PDB entry 1E40 | X-ray diffraction, 2.20 A resolution | chain A

[Chain A]
Protein: Alpha-amylase
From: Bacillus amyloliquefaciens
Notes: EC 3.2.1.1
UniProt: chimeric construct of P00692, P06278: residues 1-300 from P00692 (AMY_BACAM) positions 32-331 (UniProt number = residue number + 31); residues 301-483 from P06278 positions 330-512 (UniProt number = residue number + 29)
Chain sequence (483 residues; row label = number of the first residue in the row):
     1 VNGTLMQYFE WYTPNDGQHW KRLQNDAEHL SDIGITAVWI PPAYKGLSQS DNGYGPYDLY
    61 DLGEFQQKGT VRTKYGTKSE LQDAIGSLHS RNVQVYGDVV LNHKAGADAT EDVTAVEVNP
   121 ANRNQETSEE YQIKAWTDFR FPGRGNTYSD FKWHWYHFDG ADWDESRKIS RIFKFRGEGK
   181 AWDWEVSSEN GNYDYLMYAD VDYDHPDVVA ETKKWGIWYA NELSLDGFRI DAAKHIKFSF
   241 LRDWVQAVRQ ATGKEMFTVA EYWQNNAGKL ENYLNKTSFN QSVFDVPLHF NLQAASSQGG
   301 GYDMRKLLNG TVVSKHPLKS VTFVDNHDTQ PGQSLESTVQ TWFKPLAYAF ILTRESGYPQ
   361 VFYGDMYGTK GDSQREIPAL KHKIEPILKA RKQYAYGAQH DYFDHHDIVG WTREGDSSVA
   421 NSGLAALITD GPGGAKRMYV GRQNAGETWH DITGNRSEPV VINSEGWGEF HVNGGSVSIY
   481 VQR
Bound ions: Ca2+ site 1: Asn102, Asp194, Asp200, His235; Ca2+ site 2: Asp159, Ala181, Asp183, Asp202, Asp204; Na+: Asp159, Asp194, Asp200, Val201; Ca2+ site 3: Gly300, Tyr302, His406, Asp407, Asp430; Ca2+ site 4: Asn444, Glu447
UniProt features mapped onto this chain:
  - active site: Asp231 (Nucleophile), Glu261 (Proton donor)
  - binding site (Ca(2+)): Asn102, Asp159, Ala181, Asp183, Asp194, Asp200, Asp202, Asp204, His235, Gly300, Tyr302, His406, Asp407, Asp430
  - binding site (Na(+)): Asp159, Asp183, Asp194, Asp200
  - site: Asp328 (Transition state stabilizer)

[In short]
The Ca2+ site 1 is built by Asn102, Asp194, Asp200 and His235. The Ca2+ site 2 is built by Asp159, Ala181,
Asp183, Asp202 and Asp204. UniProt lists active-site residues Asp231 and Glu261, 14 Ca2+-binding residues and
4 Na+-binding residues.
Chain A is Alpha-amylase (Bacillus amyloliquefaciens); the structure, Tris/maltotriose complex of chimaeric
amylase from B. amyloliquefaciens and B. licheniformis at 2.2A, was determined by X-ray diffraction together
with 1E3X, 1E3Z and 1E43 from the same study.
